Entry 6YNY (electron microscopy, 2.70 A resolution); this record covers chains A and L of the 81 polymer chains in the assembly.

== Chain A ==
Molecule: subunit a
From: Tetrahymena thermophila
Reference sequence: Q951C1 (Q951C1_TETTH); numbering as in UniProt (aligned over 1-446)
Amino-acid sequence (446 residues; each row starts with the number of its first residue):
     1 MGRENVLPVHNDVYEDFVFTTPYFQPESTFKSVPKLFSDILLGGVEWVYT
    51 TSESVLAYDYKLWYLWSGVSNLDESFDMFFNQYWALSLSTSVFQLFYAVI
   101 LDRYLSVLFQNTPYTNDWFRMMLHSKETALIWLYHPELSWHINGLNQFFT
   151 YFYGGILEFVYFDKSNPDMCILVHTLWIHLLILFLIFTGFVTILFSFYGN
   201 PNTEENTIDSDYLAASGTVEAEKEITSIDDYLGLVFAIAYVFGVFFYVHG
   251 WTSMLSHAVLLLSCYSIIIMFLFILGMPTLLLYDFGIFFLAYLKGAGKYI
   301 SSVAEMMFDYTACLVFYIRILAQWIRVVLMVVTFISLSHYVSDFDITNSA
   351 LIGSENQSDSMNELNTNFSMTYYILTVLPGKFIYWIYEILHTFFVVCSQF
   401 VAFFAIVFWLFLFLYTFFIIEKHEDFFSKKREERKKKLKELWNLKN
Unresolved in the structure: 1-13
Ligand contacts:
  - 1,2-diacyl-sn-glycero-3-phosphocholine (PC1), molecule 1: Leu213, Ser216, Gly217, Glu220, Lys223, Ile225, Tyr231, Leu234, Val235, Ile238, Phe404, Ala405, Phe408, Trp409
  - 1,2-diacyl-sn-glycero-3-phosphocholine (PC1), molecule 2: Tyr283, Asp284, Gly286
  - Ubiquinone-8 (UQ8): His174, Trp177, Ile178, Leu180, Leu181, Phe184

== Chain L ==
Molecule: ATPTT6
From: Tetrahymena thermophila
Reference sequence: I7MCQ6 (I7MCQ6_TETTS); residues 1-247 here = UniProt positions 1-247
Amino-acid sequence (247 residues; each row starts with the number of its first residue):
     1 MPVKEGQAKLWFSTKEEADAYDDKMISNIELKSQDYEDENFSPVFNRKTQ
    51 EYFLEPSEKFKSDFAELLRPLRSLSFNQVVDRYVLIPPNHTFYRNWTYEK
   101 FLGGFGLSYLILRELPLRNFYARVFVMYAFAAKVLDHLGNPFPFSGHGQI
   151 VAAADRWNHWDVRCYDNVMKALKYIRIPTVQNNIPEATRWYGRQPGHLLR
   201 ADTYWIPNLVSQRFAKHQPAHWDGTQNMPIFRLADPKHKDSYMVQFR
Unresolved in the structure: 1
Ligand contacts: Ubiquinone-8 (UQ8): Gly106, Leu107, Leu110

== Chain A / chain L interface ==
Contacting residue pairs (111; chain A residue first):
  Gly44(A) - Lys237(L)  hydrogen bond (backbone-side chain)
  Val45(A) - Asp235(L)
  Val45(A) - Pro236(L)
  Trp47(A) - Ile184(L)  hydrophobic
  Trp47(A) - Thr188(L)  hydrogen bond (side chain-backbone)
  Tyr49(A) - Phe246(L)
  Tyr49(A) - Arg247(L)
  Thr50(A) - Arg247(L)  hydrogen bond (backbone-backbone)
  Leu56(A) - Phe144(L)
  Ala57(A) - Pro143(L)
  Ala57(A) - Phe144(L)  hydrogen bond (backbone-backbone)
  Tyr58(A) - Leu138(L)  hydrophobic
  Tyr58(A) - Asn140(L)
  Tyr58(A) - Pro141(L)  hydrogen bond (side chain-backbone)
  Tyr58(A) - Phe142(L)
  Tyr58(A) - Pro143(L)
  Asp59(A) - Leu138(L)
  Asp59(A) - His147(L)
  Asp59(A) - Gly148(L)  hydrogen bond (backbone-backbone)
  Tyr60(A) - Leu102(L)  hydrophobic
  Tyr60(A) - Leu138(L)  hydrophobic
  Tyr60(A) - Gly148(L)
  Lys61(A) - Gly148(L)  hydrogen bond (backbone-backbone)
  Lys61(A) - Gln149(L)
  Lys61(A) - Ile150(L)  hydrogen bond (backbone-backbone)
  Leu62(A) - Tyr98(L)  hydrophobic
  Leu62(A) - Ile150(L)
  Trp63(A) - Gln149(L)
  Trp63(A) - Ile150(L)  hydrogen bond (backbone-backbone)
  Trp63(A) - Val151(L)
  Trp63(A) - Ala152(L)  hydrogen bond (backbone-backbone)
  Tyr64(A) - Tyr98(L)
  Tyr64(A) - Ala152(L)  hydrophobic
  Tyr64(A) - Ala153(L)
  Tyr64(A) - Asn158(L)
  Tyr64(A) - His159(L)
  Leu65(A) - Ala152(L)
  Leu65(A) - Ala154(L)
  Trp66(A) - Ala154(L)
  Trp66(A) - Lys173(L)
  Asp73(A) - Ala154(L)  hydrogen bond (side chain-backbone)
  Glu74(A) - Ala154(L)  hydrogen bond (backbone-backbone)
  Glu74(A) - Asp155(L)
  Glu74(A) - Arg156(L)  salt bridge
  Met78(A) - Leu67(L)  hydrophobic
  Met78(A) - Leu68(L)  hydrophobic
  Asn81(A) - Phe64(L)
  Gln82(A) - Phe64(L)  hydrogen bond (side chain-backbone)
  Gln82(A) - Leu68(L)
  Trp84(A) - Phe60(L)  hydrophobic
  Ala85(A) - Phe60(L)  hydrophobic
  Ala85(A) - Phe64(L)  hydrophobic
  Leu88(A) - Phe60(L)  hydrophobic
  Asn111(A) - Tyr174(L)  hydrogen bond
  Asp117(A) - Arg163(L)  hydrogen bond (backbone-side chain)
  Trp118(A) - His159(L)
  Trp118(A) - Val162(L)
  Trp118(A) - Arg163(L)  hydrogen bond (backbone-side chain)
  Trp118(A) - Tyr165(L)  hydrogen bond (side chain-backbone)
  Trp118(A) - Val168(L)  hydrophobic
  Trp118(A) - Met169(L)
  Trp118(A) - Leu172(L)  hydrophobic
  Trp118(A) - Lys173(L)
  Phe119(A) - Arg163(L)
  Phe119(A) - Asp166(L)
  Arg120(A) - Arg156(L)  hydrogen bond (side chain-backbone)
  Arg120(A) - Trp160(L)
  Arg120(A) - Arg163(L)
  Lys126(A) - Asp155(L)  hydrogen bond (side chain-backbone)
  Lys126(A) - Arg156(L)
  Lys126(A) - Asn158(L)
  Glu127(A) - Val84(L)
  Glu127(A) - Arg156(L)
  Tyr134(A) - Leu71(L)
  Tyr134(A) - Phe76(L)  hydrophobic
  Tyr134(A) - Val79(L)
  His135(A) - Phe76(L)
  Glu158(A) - Arg176(L)  salt bridge
  Phe159(A) - Ile177(L)
  Val160(A) - Tyr174(L)  hydrophobic
  Val160(A) - Ile175(L)
  Val160(A) - Arg176(L)
  Tyr161(A) - Lys173(L)
  Tyr161(A) - Tyr174(L)
  Tyr161(A) - Ile175(L)  hydrogen bond (backbone-backbone)
  Tyr161(A) - Ile177(L)  hydrophobic
  Phe162(A) - Lys173(L)
  Phe162(A) - Tyr174(L)  hydrophobic
  Asp163(A) - Leu172(L)
  Asp163(A) - Lys173(L)  hydrogen bond (backbone-backbone)
  Ser165(A) - Leu172(L)
  Asn166(A) - Lys173(L)  hydrogen bond
  Pro167(A) - His159(L)  hydrogen bond (backbone-side chain)
  Pro167(A) - Leu172(L)
  Asp168(A) - His159(L)  salt bridge
  Met169(A) - His147(L)
  Cys170(A) - Tyr98(L)  hydrophobic
  Leu172(A) - Glu99(L)
  Leu172(A) - Leu102(L)  hydrophobic
  Val173(A) - Glu99(L)  hydrogen bond (backbone-side chain)
  His174(A) - Glu99(L)  hydrogen bond (backbone-side chain)
  His174(A) - Leu102(L)
  His174(A) - Gly103(L)
  His179(A) - Phe144(L)
  Ala258(A) - Tyr204(L)  hydrophobic
  Leu261(A) - Thr203(L)
  Cys264(A) - Ile206(L)  hydrophobic
  Tyr265(A) - Thr203(L)
  Tyr265(A) - Leu209(L)
  Ile268(A) - Leu209(L)  hydrophobic
  Ile268(A) - Val210(L)  hydrophobic
Interface residues without a listed pair, chain A (65 interface residues in all): Gly43, Val55, Ser75, Phe76, Thr128, Leu130, Ile131, Leu133, Ile171, His257, Ile267
Interface residues without a listed pair, chain L (66 interface residues in all): Pro56, Tyr83, Tyr93, Asn95, Phe105, Val134, His137, Trp157, Arg189, Gly192, Arg193

== In short ==
65 residues of chain A and 66 residues of chain L are in contact; the contacts include 25 hydrogen bonds and 3
salt bridges. Polar contacts include Glu74(A)-Arg156(L), Glu158(A)-Arg176(L) and Asp168(A)-His159(L).
Ubiquinone-8 is bound between chain A and chain L. Bound to chain A: 1,2-diacyl-sn-glycero-3-phosphocholine.
Chain A is subunit a and chain L is ATPTT6, both from Tetrahymena thermophila; the structure, Cryo-EM
structure of Tetrahymena thermophila mitochondrial ATP synthase - F1Fo composite dimer model, was determined
by electron microscopy (same publication as 6YNV, 6YNW, 6YNX, 6YNZ and 6YO0).
